3NVY - chains A and B of the 6 polymer chains in the assembly; structure by X-ray diffraction, 2.00 A resolution.

== Chain A ==
Molecule: Xanthine dehydrogenase/oxidase
Organism: Bos taurus
Notes: EC 1.17.1.4, 1.17.3.2; fragment: Iron-Sulfur Binding Domain
UniProtKB: P80457 (XDH_BOVIN); numbering as in UniProt (aligned over 2-165)
Chain sequence (164 residues; row label = number of the first residue in the row):
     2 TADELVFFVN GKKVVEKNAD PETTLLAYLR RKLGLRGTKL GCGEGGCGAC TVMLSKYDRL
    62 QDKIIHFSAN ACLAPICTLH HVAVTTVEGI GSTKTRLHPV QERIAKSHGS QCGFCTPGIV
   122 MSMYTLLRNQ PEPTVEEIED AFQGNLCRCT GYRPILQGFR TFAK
Swiss-Prot annotation at these positions:
  - binding site ([2Fe-2S] cluster): Cys43, Cys48, Cys51, Cys73, Cys113, Cys116, Cys148, Cys150
Metal / ion sites: 2Fe-2S cluster Fe site 1: Cys43, Cys48, Cys51, Cys73; 2Fe-2S cluster Fe site 2: Cys113, Cys116, Cys148, Cys150
Small-molecule neighbours:
  - FAD (flavin-adenine dinucleotide): Glu45, Gly46, Gly47, Leu74
  - 2Fe-2S cluster (FES), molecule 1: Lys40, Leu41, Gly42, Cys43, Gly44, Gly46, Gly47, Cys48, Gly49, Ala50, Cys51, Asn71, Cys73
  - 2Fe-2S cluster (FES), molecule 2: Ser111, Gln112, Cys113, Gly114, Phe115, Cys116, Cys148, Arg149, Cys150, Thr151
  - MTE (phosphonic acidmono-(2-amino-5,6-dimercapto-4-oxo-3,7,8a,9,10,10a-hexahydro-4H-8-oxa-1,3,9,10-tetraaza-anthracen-7-ylmethyl)ester): Gln112, Cys113, Cys150

== Chain B ==
Molecule: Xanthine dehydrogenase/oxidase
Organism: Bos taurus
Notes: EC 1.17.1.4, 1.17.3.2; fragment: Flavin Binding Domain
UniProtKB: P80457 (XDH_BOVIN); numbering as in UniProt (aligned over 195-528)
Chain sequence (334 residues; row label = number of the first residue in the row):
   195 LFNPEEFMPL DPTQEPIFPP ELLRLKDVPP KQLRFEGERV TWIQASTLKE LLDLKAQHPE
   255 AKLVVGNTEI GIEMKFKNQL FPMIICPAWI PELNAVEHGP EGISFGAACA LSSVEKTLLE
   315 AVAKLPTQKT EVFRGVLEQL RWFAGKQVKS VASLGGNIIT ASPISDLNPV FMASGTKLTI
   375 VSRGTRRTVP MDHTFFPSYR KTLLGPEEIL LSIEIPYSRE DEFFSAFKQA SRREDDIAKV
   435 TCGMRVLFQP GSMQVKELAL CYGGMADRTI SALKTTQKQL SKFWNEKLLQ DVCAGLAEEL
   495 SLSPDAPGGM IEFRRTLTLS FFFKFYLTVL KKLG
Swiss-Prot annotation at these positions:
  - binding site (FAD): Leu257 to Ile264, Phe337, Ser347 to Asn351, Asp360, Leu404, Lys422
Small-molecule neighbours: FAD (flavin-adenine dinucleotide): Lys256, Leu257, Val258, Val259, Gly260, Asn261, Thr262, Glu263, Ile264, Leu287, Ala301, Leu305, Phe337, Ala338, Val342, Val345, Ala346, Ser347, Gly349, Gly350, Asn351, Ile353, Thr354, Ile358, Ser359, Asp360, Leu361, Leu398, Glu402, Ile403, Leu404

== How chain A and chain B interact ==
Residue-residue contacts (91):
  Thr2(A) - Arg228(B)
  Thr2(A) - Glu230(B)
  Ala3(A) - Arg228(B)
  Ala3(A) - Glu230(B)
  Asp4(A) - Lys225(B)  salt bridge
  Asp4(A) - Leu227(B)
  Asp4(A) - Arg228(B)  hydrogen bond (backbone-backbone)
  Asp4(A) - Phe229(B)
  Leu6(A) - Phe229(B)  hydrophobic
  Phe9(A) - Pro213(B)  hydrophobic
  Phe9(A) - Glu215(B)
  Phe9(A) - Leu216(B)  hydrophobic
  Lys14(A) - Glu215(B)  salt bridge
  Ala20(A) - Phe229(B)
  Ala20(A) - Glu230(B)
  Asp21(A) - Gly231(B)
  Asp21(A) - Glu232(B)  hydrogen bond (side chain-backbone)
  Pro22(A) - Phe229(B)
  Pro22(A) - Glu230(B)
  Pro22(A) - Gly231(B)
  Pro22(A) - Val234(B)
  Pro22(A) - Trp236(B)  hydrophobic
  Glu23(A) - Arg233(B)  salt bridge
  Glu23(A) - Val234(B)
  Gly44(A) - Phe270(B)
  Glu45(A) - Ile266(B)
  Glu45(A) - Phe270(B)
  Gly46(A) - Val342(B)
  Thr52(A) - Gln341(B)  hydrogen bond
  Ser56(A) - Phe212(B)
  Lys57(A) - Phe212(B)
  Tyr58(A) - Phe212(B)
  Tyr58(A) - Leu217(B)  hydrophobic
  Tyr58(A) - Lys220(B)
  Arg60(A) - Lys220(B)  hydrogen bond (side chain-backbone)
  Leu61(A) - Pro285(B)
  Ile65(A) - Phe212(B)  hydrophobic
  Ile65(A) - Leu217(B)  hydrophobic
  Phe68(A) - Ser344(B)
  Ser69(A) - Lys340(B)
  Ser69(A) - Gln341(B)
  Ser69(A) - Ser344(B)
  Ala70(A) - Gln341(B)
  Asn71(A) - Gln341(B)
  Asn71(A) - Val342(B)
  Leu74(A) - Asn261(B)  hydrogen bond (backbone-side chain)
  Leu74(A) - Ile266(B)  hydrophobic
  Pro76(A) - Asn261(B)
  Cys78(A) - Phe229(B)  hydrophobic
  Cys78(A) - Trp236(B)
  Cys78(A) - Gln238(B)
  Thr79(A) - Trp236(B)
  Thr79(A) - Val259(B)
  His81(A) - Leu227(B)
  His81(A) - Trp283(B)
  His82(A) - Leu216(B)
  His82(A) - Leu219(B)
  Val83(A) - Leu216(B)
  Ala84(A) - Pro213(B)  hydrophobic
  Ala84(A) - Leu216(B)
  Gly90(A) - Pro210(B)
  Leu98(A) - Met202(B)
  His99(A) - Leu204(B)
  His99(A) - Glu209(B)  salt bridge
  Pro100(A) - Pro203(B)
  Glu103(A) - Phe201(B)
  Glu103(A) - Met202(B)  hydrogen bond (side chain-backbone)
  Arg104(A) - Phe201(B)
  Arg104(A) - Met202(B)  hydrogen bond (side chain-backbone)
  Arg104(A) - Pro203(B)
  Arg104(A) - Leu204(B)
  Lys107(A) - Phe196(B)
  Lys107(A) - Glu200(B)  salt bridge
  Lys107(A) - Phe201(B)
  Ser108(A) - Phe196(B)
  Ser108(A) - Phe201(B)
  His109(A) - Leu195(B)  hydrogen bond (side chain-backbone)
  Ser123(A) - Gln341(B)  hydrogen bond
  Tyr125(A) - Glu209(B)  hydrogen bond
  Tyr125(A) - Pro210(B)
  Arg129(A) - Glu209(B)
  Arg129(A) - Pro210(B)  hydrogen bond (side chain-backbone)
  Asp141(A) - Lys340(B)
  Gln144(A) - Arg335(B)  hydrogen bond (side chain-backbone)
  Gln144(A) - Trp336(B)
  Gln144(A) - Ala338(B)  hydrogen bond (side chain-backbone)
  Gln144(A) - Gly339(B)
  Gly145(A) - Gly339(B)
  Gly145(A) - Gln341(B)
  Asn146(A) - Gln341(B)
  Gln158(A) - Phe196(B)
Also at the interface, not in a pair above, chain A (61 interface residues in all): Glu5, Gly12, Cys43, Gly49, Leu128, Pro132, Glu140, Ala142, Arg154, Gly159, Thr162, Phe163
Also at the interface, not in a pair above, chain B (53 interface residues in all): Pro206, Asp221, Gln226, Thr235, Gly260, Thr262, Gly265, Lys269, Cys280, Asn288, Phe337, Val345

== Summary ==
61 residues of chain A face 53 of chain B across their interface; the contacts include 13 hydrogen bonds and 5
salt bridges. Among the polar pairs are Asp4(A)-Lys225(B), Lys14(A)-Glu215(B) and Glu23(A)-Arg233(B).
Flavin-adenine dinucleotide is bound between chain A and chain B.
Here chain A is Xanthine dehydrogenase/oxidase and chain B is Xanthine dehydrogenase/oxidase, both from Bos
taurus. Entry 3NVY (Crystal Structure of Bovine Xanthine Oxidase in Complex with Quercetin) was determined by
X-ray diffraction.
